PDB entry 9OA2 | electron microscopy, 3.85 A resolution | chains A and F of the 12 polymer chains in the assembly

[Chain A (and F)]
Protein: Replicative DNA helicase
From: Escherichia coli
Notes: EC 3.6.4.12; chain F of this document is another copy of the same molecule, construct and numbering; everything in this record applies to it too
UniProtKB: P0ACB0 (DNAB_ECOLI); residues 1-471 here = UniProt positions 1-471
Chain sequence (471 residues; numbered 1 to 471; the number before each row is that of its first residue):
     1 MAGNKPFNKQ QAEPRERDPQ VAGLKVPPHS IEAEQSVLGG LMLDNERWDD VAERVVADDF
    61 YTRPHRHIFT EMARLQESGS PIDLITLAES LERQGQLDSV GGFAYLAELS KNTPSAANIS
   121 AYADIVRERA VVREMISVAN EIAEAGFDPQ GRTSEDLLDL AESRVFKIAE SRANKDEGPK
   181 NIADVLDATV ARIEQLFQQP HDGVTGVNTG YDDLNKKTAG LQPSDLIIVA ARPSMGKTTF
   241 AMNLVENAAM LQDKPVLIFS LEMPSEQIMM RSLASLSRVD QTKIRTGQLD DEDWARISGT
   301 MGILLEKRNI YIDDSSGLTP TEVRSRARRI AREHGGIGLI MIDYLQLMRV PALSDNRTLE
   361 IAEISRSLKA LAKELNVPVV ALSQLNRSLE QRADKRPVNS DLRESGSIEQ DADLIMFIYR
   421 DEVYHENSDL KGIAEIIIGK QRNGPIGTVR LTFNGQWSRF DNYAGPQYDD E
Not modelled in the structure: 1-23, 469-471
Ion coordination: Mg2+: E262 (together with ADP)
Small-molecule neighbours: ADP (adenosine-5'-diphosphate): R232, P233, S234, M235, G236, K237, T238, T239, R271, Q281, T282, R285, R420, G455
Curated features (UniProtKB/Swiss-Prot):
  - binding site (ATP): S234, K237, T238, R442
  - mutagenesis: P81 (P81H: About 100-fold increased survival following 3000 Gy ionizing radiation), A130 (A130V: In dnaB8, dnaB43, dnaB454; temperature sensitive, no DNA replication at 42 degrees Celsius in vivo, in vitro decreased helicase activity at 30, at 42 degrees Celius almost no helicase, no ...), M242 (M242I: In dnaB70; temperature sensitive, no DNA replication at 42 degrees Celsius in vivo, in vitro 25% helicase activity at 30, further decreased helicase at 42 degrees Celius, low ATPase activity ...), G299 (G299D: In dnaB252; temperature sensitive, no DNA replication at 42 degrees Celsius in vivo, in vitro no change in pRNA synthesis, 5'-3' helicase activity or ATPase at either temperature)
From the paper describing this entry:
  - conformationally variable residues: R403

[How chain A and chain F interact]
Pairs across the interface - 75 pairs, chain A then chain F:
  K25(A) - F147(F)
  V26(A) - F147(F)
  P27(A) - F147(F)  hydrophobic
  E128(A) - S154(F)  hydrogen bond (side chain-backbone)
  V131(A) - L158(F)  hydrophobic
  V132(A) - G146(F)
  M135(A) - L157(F)  hydrophobic
  M135(A) - L158(F)  hydrophobic
  I136(A) - G146(F)
  I136(A) - F147(F)  hydrophobic
  A139(A) - A139(F)
  A139(A) - A143(F)  hydrophobic
  I142(A) - M135(F)  hydrophobic
  I142(A) - A139(F)  hydrophobic
  A143(A) - N140(F)
  G146(A) - V132(F)
  G146(A) - I136(F)
  F147(A) - K25(F)
  F147(A) - V26(F)
  F147(A) - I136(F)
  S154(A) - E128(F)  hydrogen bond
  S154(A) - V131(F)
  E155(A) - R172(F)  salt bridge
  E155(A) - N174(F)  hydrogen bond
  L157(A) - M135(F)  hydrophobic
  L158(A) - M135(F)
  L158(A) - I168(F)  hydrophobic
  L158(A) - A169(F)  hydrophobic
  L158(A) - R172(F)
  E162(A) - A169(F)
  V165(A) - E162(F)
  I168(A) - L158(F)  hydrophobic
  A169(A) - E162(F)
  R172(A) - S154(F)  hydrogen bond
  R172(A) - E155(F)
  R172(A) - L158(F)
  E262(A) - R442(F)  salt bridge
  M263(A) - R442(F)
  S265(A) - V185(F)
  E266(A) - A188(F)
  E266(A) - T189(F)
  E266(A) - R192(F)
  Q267(A) - N443(F)  hydrogen bond
  M269(A) - V185(F)  hydrophobic
  M269(A) - L186(F)  hydrophobic
  M269(A) - T189(F)
  M270(A) - T189(F)
  R271(A) - R442(F)
  R285(A) - N443(F)  hydrogen bond (side chain-backbone)
  R285(A) - G444(F)
  G287(A) - F197(F)
  M301(A) - L186(F)  hydrophobic
  M301(A) - V190(F)  hydrophobic
  L304(A) - I182(F)  hydrophobic
  R308(A) - I182(F)
  I310(A) - I182(F)  hydrogen bond (backbone-backbone)
  Y311(A) - K180(F)
  Y311(A) - N181(F)
  I312(A) - P179(F)
  I312(A) - K180(F)  hydrogen bond (backbone-backbone)
  I312(A) - V185(F)  hydrophobic
  D313(A) - G178(F)
  D313(A) - P179(F)
  S315(A) - E177(F)
  R326(A) - E177(F)  hydrogen bond (side chain-backbone)
  R326(A) - P179(F)
  R329(A) - S171(F)
  R329(A) - P179(F)
  R332(A) - F166(F)
  R349(A) - R366(F)
  R387(A) - N399(F)  hydrogen bond (side chain-backbone)
  R387(A) - S400(F)  hydrogen bond (side chain-backbone)
  R387(A) - L402(F)
  R387(A) - R403(F)
  R387(A) - E409(F)  salt bridge
Interface residues without a listed pair, chain A (58 interface residues in all): R129, N140, P149, T153, A161, P233, L257, L261, W294, L305, S316, Y344, Q384
Interface residues without a listed pair, chain F (60 interface residues in all): P27, P28, R129, I142, P149, R152, T153, V165, A183, I193, L196, K373, G406, Q410, P445

[In short]
Chain A and chain F form an interface of 58 and 60 residues respectively, with 11 hydrogen bonds and 3 salt
bridges. Polar contacts include E155(A)-R172(F), E262(A)-R442(F) and R387(A)-E409(F). Chain A binds ADP. From
UniProt: 4 ATP-binding residues and 4 mutagenesis sites on chain A. The paper reports conformational
variability at R403(A).
Both chains are Replicative DNA helicase (Escherichia coli). Entry 9OA2 (Ecoli DnaB helicase and Phage Lambda
loader P with ADP-Mg in a 6:6 stoichiometry ratio) was determined by electron microscopy, deposited together
with 8V9S and 9OA1.
